Entry 1AON (X-ray diffraction, 3.00 A resolution); this record covers chains A and O of the 21 polymer chains in the assembly.

== Chain A ==
Name: Groel
From: Escherichia coli
Reference sequence: P0A6F5 (CH60_ECOLI); residues 2-548 here = UniProt positions 2-548
Amino-acid sequence (547 residues; numbered 2 to 548; the number before each row is that of its first residue):
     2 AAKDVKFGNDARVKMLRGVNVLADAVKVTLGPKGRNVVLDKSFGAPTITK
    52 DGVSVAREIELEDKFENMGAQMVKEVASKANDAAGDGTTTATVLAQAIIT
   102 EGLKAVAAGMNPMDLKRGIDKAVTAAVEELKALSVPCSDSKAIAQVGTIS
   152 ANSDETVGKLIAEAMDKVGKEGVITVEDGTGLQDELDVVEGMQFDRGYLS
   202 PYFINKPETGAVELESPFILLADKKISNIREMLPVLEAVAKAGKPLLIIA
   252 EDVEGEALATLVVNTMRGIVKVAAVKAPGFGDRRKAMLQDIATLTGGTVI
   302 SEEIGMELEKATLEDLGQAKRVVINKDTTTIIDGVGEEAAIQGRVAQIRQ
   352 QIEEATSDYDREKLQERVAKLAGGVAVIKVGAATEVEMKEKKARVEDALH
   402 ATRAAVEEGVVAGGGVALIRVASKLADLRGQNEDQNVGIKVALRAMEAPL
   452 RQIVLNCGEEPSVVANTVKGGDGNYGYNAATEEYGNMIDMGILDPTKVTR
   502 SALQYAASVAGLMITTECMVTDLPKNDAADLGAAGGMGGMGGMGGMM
Unresolved in the structure: 526-548
Metal / ion sites: Mg2+: Asp87 (together with ADP)
Ligand contacts: ADP (adenosine-5'-diphosphate): Thr30, Leu31, Gly32, Pro33, Lys51, Asp87, Gly88, Thr89, Thr90, Thr91, Ile150, Ser154, Gly414, Gly415, Gly416, Ile454, Tyr478, Asn479, Ala480, Ala481, Met488, Ile493, Asp495

== Chain O ==
Name: Groel/groes complex
From: Escherichia coli
Reference sequence: P0A6F9 (CH10_ECOLI); residue numbers follow UniProt; this construct covers 1-97
Amino-acid sequence (97 residues; row label = number of the first residue in the row):
     1 MNIRPLHDRVIVKRKEVETKSAGGIVLTGSAAAKSTRGEVLAVGNGRILE
    51 NGEVKPLDVKVGDIVIFNDGYGVKSEKIDNEEVLIMSESDILAIVEA
Swiss-Prot annotation at these positions:
  - modified residue: Lys34 (N6-succinyllysine)

== Interface between chain A and chain O ==
Contacting residue pairs (16):
  Leu234(A) - Ala22(O)
  Leu234(A) - Gly23(O)
  Leu234(A) - Val26(O)  hydrophobic
  Leu237(A) - Val26(O)  hydrophobic
  Glu238(A) - Gly23(O)
  Glu238(A) - Val26(O)
  Ala241(A) - Ile25(O)
  Lys242(A) - Ile25(O)
  Glu257(A) - Ala31(O)
  Thr261(A) - Leu27(O)  hydrogen bond (side chain-backbone)
  Thr261(A) - Thr28(O)
  Thr261(A) - Gly29(O)  hydrogen bond (side chain-backbone)
  Asn265(A) - Val26(O)
  Asn265(A) - Leu27(O)  hydrogen bond (side chain-backbone)
  Ile270(A) - Ile25(O)
  Ile270(A) - Leu27(O)  hydrophobic
Interface residues without a listed pair, chain A (11 interface residues in all): Val264, Arg268

== In short ==
11 residues of chain A and 8 residues of chain O are in contact; the contacts include 3 hydrogen bonds. Polar
contacts include Thr261(A)-Leu27(O), Thr261(A)-Gly29(O) and Asn265(A)-Leu27(O). Chain A binds ADP.
Chain A is Groel and chain O is Groel/groes complex, both from Escherichia coli; the structure, Crystal
structure of the asymmetric chaperonin complex groel/groes/(ADP)7, was determined by X-ray diffraction.
